PDB entry 7E88 | X-ray diffraction, 3.14 A resolution | chains A and C of the 3 polymer chains in the assembly

== Chain A ==
Protein: BD-515 Fab Heavy Chain
Source organism: Homo sapiens
Notes: antibody fragment or engineered binder
Amino-acid sequence (221 residues; numbered 1 to 221; the number before each row is that of its first residue):
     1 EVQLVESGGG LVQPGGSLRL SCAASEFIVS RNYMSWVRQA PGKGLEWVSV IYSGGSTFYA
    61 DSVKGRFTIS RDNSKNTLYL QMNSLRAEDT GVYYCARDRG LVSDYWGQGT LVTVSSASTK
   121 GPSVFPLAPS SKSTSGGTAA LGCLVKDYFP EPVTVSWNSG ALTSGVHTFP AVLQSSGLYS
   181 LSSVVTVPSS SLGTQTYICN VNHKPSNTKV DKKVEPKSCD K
Disordered / not traced: 1, 132-133, 217-221
Disulfide bonds: C22-C95, C143-C199

== Chain C ==
Protein: Spike protein S1
Source organism: Severe acute respiratory syndrome coronavirus 2
Reference sequence: P0DTC2 (SPIKE_SARS2); residues 333-526 here = UniProt positions 333-526
Amino-acid sequence (194 residues; row label = number of the first residue in the row):
   333 TNLCPFGEVF NATRFASVYA WNRKRISNCV ADYSVLYNSA SFSTFKCYGV SPTKLNDLCF
   393 TNVYADSFVI RGDEVRQIAP GQTGKIADYN YKLPDDFTGC VIAWNSNNLD SKVGGNYNYL
   453 YRLFRKSNLK PFERDISTEI YQAGSTPCNG VEGFNCYFPL QSYGFQPTNG VGYQPYRVVV
   513 LSFELLHAPA TVCG
Disordered / not traced: 517-521
Curated features (UniProtKB/Swiss-Prot):
  - region: R403 to D405 (Integrin-binding motif), N448 to F456 (Immunodominant HLA epitope recognized by the CD8+)
  - glycosylation: N343 (N-linked (GlcNAc...) (complex) asparagine)
Disulfide bonds: C336-C361, C379-C432, C391-C525, C480-C488

== How chain A and chain C interact ==
Contacting residue pairs - 34 pairs, chain A then chain C:
  E26(A) - G476(C)
  E26(A) - S477(C)  hydrogen bond
  E26(A) - T478(C)  hydrogen bond (side chain-backbone)
  E26(A) - N487(C)
  F27(A) - A475(C)
  F27(A) - N487(C)
  I28(A) - A475(C)  hydrogen bond (backbone-backbone)
  I28(A) - G476(C)
  R31(A) - K458(C)
  R31(A) - Y473(C)  hydrogen bond (backbone-side chain)
  R31(A) - Q474(C)
  N32(A) - A475(C)
  Y33(A) - K417(C)
  Y33(A) - Y421(C)
  Y33(A) - L455(C)  hydrogen bond (side chain-backbone)
  Y52(A) - K417(C)
  Y52(A) - Y421(C)
  S53(A) - Y421(C)  hydrogen bond
  S53(A) - R457(C)  hydrogen bond (side chain-backbone)
  S53(A) - K458(C)
  S53(A) - Y473(C)
  G54(A) - Y421(C)  hydrogen bond (backbone-side chain)
  G54(A) - R457(C)
  G54(A) - K458(C)
  G54(A) - N460(C)
  S56(A) - T415(C)
  S56(A) - D420(C)  hydrogen bond
  S56(A) - N460(C)  hydrogen bond
  F58(A) - T415(C)
  R97(A) - A475(C)
  R97(A) - N487(C)  hydrogen bond
  R97(A) - Y489(C)  hydrogen bond
  R99(A) - Y489(C)
  L101(A) - K417(C)
Interface residues without a listed pair, chain A (16 interface residues in all): S30, G100
Interface residues without a listed pair, chain C (19 interface residues in all): G416, F456, S459

== Overview ==
16 residues of chain A face 19 of chain C across their interface, with 12 hydrogen bonds. Polar pairs include
E26(A)-S477(C), E26(A)-T478(C) and R31(A)-Y473(C).
Here chain A is BD-515 Fab Heavy Chain (Homo sapiens) and chain C is Spike protein S1 (Severe acute
respiratory syndrome coronavirus 2). Entry 7E88 (Crystal structure of the SARS-CoV-2 S RBD in complex with
BD-515 Fab) was determined by X-ray diffraction together with 7E7X and 7E7Y from the same study.
